PDB entry 3A9Z | X-ray diffraction, 1.55 A resolution | chains A and B

== Chain A (and B) ==
Protein: Selenocysteine lyase
From: Rattus norvegicus
Notes: EC 4.4.1.16; chain B of this document is another copy of the same molecule, construct and numbering; everything in this record applies to it too
Reference sequence: Q68FT9 (SCLY_RAT); residue numbers follow UniProt; this construct covers 1-432
Amino-acid sequence (432 residues; each row starts with the number of its first residue):
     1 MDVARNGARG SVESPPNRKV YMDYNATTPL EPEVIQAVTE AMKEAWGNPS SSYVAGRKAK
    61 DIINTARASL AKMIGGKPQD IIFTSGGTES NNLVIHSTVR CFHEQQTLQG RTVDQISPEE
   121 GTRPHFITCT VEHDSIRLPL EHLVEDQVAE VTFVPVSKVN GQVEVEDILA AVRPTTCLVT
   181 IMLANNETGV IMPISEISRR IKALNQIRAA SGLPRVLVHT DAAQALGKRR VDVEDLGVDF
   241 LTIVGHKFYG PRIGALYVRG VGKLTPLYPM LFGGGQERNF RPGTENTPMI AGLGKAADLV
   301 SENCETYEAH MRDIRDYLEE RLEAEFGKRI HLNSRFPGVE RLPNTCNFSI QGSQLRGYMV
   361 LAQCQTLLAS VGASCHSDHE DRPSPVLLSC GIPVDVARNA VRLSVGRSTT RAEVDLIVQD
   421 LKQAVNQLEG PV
Not modelled in the structure: 1-17, 110-121 (chain B: 1-17, 106-121)
Covalent attachments: pyridoxal phosphate (PLP) linked to Lys247
Residues lining bound ligands:
  - pyridoxal phosphate (PLP), molecule 1: Gly86, Gly87, Thr88, Asn91, His133, Ser135, Met182, Asn186, Asp221, Ala223, Gln224, Val244, His246
  - pyridoxal phosphate (PLP), molecule 2: Gln276, Gly283, Thr284
  - 3-selanylpropanoic acid (SLP): Asn25, Ala26, His133, Asn186, Gln224, His246, Gly372, Ala373, Ser374, Cys375, Arg402
UniProt features mapped onto this chain:
  - active site: Cys375 (S-selanylcysteine intermediate)
  - modified residue: Met1 (N-acetylmethionine), Ser117 (Phosphoserine), Lys247 (N6-(pyridoxal phosphate)lysine)
  - mutagenesis: Cys375 (C375A: Loss of selenocysteine lyase activity)
What the authors report for this chain:
  - catalytic residues: Cys375
  - binding site for 3-selanylpropanoic acid: His133
  - specificity-determining residues: Cys375
  - mutagenesis - C375A: abolished catalytic activity on l-selenocysteine
  - catalytic residues: Lys247 (proposed by the authors, not directly observed)

== Interface between chain A and chain B ==
Contacting residue pairs (100; chain A residue first):
  Tyr21(A) with Trp46(B); Tyr53(B)
  Asp23(A) with Tyr53(B), hydrogen bond
  Ala26(A) with Asn48(B), hydrogen bond (backbone-side chain)
  Thr27(A) with Trp46(B); Gly47(B); Asn48(B)
  Thr28(A) with Trp46(B)
  Pro29(A) with Trp46(B), hydrophobic
  Leu30(A) with Met42(B), hydrophobic
  Ile35(A) with Met42(B); Lys43(B)
  Val38(A) with Met42(B), hydrophobic
  Thr39(A) with Thr39(B), hydrogen bond; Met42(B)
  Met42(A) with Leu30(B), hydrophobic; Val38(B), hydrophobic; Thr39(B)
  Lys43(A) with Ile35(B)
  Trp46(A) with Tyr21(B); Thr27(B); Thr28(B); Pro29(B), hydrophobic; Arg252(B), hydrogen bond (backbone-side chain)
  Gly47(A) with Thr27(B); Arg252(B)
  Asn48(A) with Ala26(B), hydrogen bond (side chain-backbone); Thr27(B); Ser374(B), hydrogen bond
  Ser50(A) with Ser374(B); Ser377(B)
  Ser52(A) with Ser377(B), hydrogen bond; Glu380(B), hydrogen bond
  Tyr53(A) with Tyr21(B); Asp23(B), hydrogen bond; Leu368(B), hydrophobic; Ala369(B)
  Ser85(A) with Ser85(B); Arg281(B), hydrogen bond
  Thr88(A) with Phe272(B); Pro282(B); Gly283(B)
  Asn92(A) with Met270(B); Leu271(B); Phe272(B), hydrogen bond (side chain-backbone)
  Arg100(A) with His142(B); Asp146(B), salt bridge
  Asp134(A) with Gly273(B); Gly274(B)
  Ser135(A) with Phe272(B); Gly273(B)
  Leu138(A) with Phe272(B); Gly273(B)
  Pro139(A) with Phe272(B)
  His142(A) with Arg100(B); Phe272(B)
  His246(A) with Thr284(B), hydrogen bond
  Arg252(A) with Trp46(B), hydrogen bond (side chain-backbone); Gly47(B); Asn48(B); Pro49(B); Thr284(B); Glu285(B), hydrogen bond (side chain-backbone); Asn286(B), hydrogen bond (backbone-side chain); Thr287(B)
  Ile253(A) with Asn286(B)
  Met270(A) with Met270(B); Leu271(B), hydrophobic
  Leu271(A) with Asn92(B); Met270(B), hydrophobic
  Phe272(A) with Thr88(B); Asn92(B), hydrogen bond (backbone-side chain); Ser135(B); Pro139(B); His142(B)
  Gly273(A) with Asp134(B); Ser135(B); Leu138(B)
  Gly274(A) with Asp134(B); Cys375(B)
  Arg281(A) with Ser85(B), hydrogen bond
  Pro282(A) with Thr88(B)
  Gly283(A) with Thr88(B)
  Thr284(A) with His246(B), hydrogen bond; Arg252(B)
  Glu285(A) with Arg252(B), hydrogen bond (backbone-side chain)
  Asn286(A) with Arg252(B); Ile253(B); Met289(B), hydrogen bond
  Thr287(A) with Arg252(B)
  Met289(A) with Asn286(B), hydrogen bond; Met289(B), hydrophobic
  Leu368(A) with Tyr53(B), hydrophobic
  Ala369(A) with Tyr53(B)
  Ser374(A) with Asn48(B); Ser50(B)
  Cys375(A) with Gly274(B)
  Ser377(A) with Ser50(B), hydrogen bond (side chain-backbone); Ser52(B)
  Glu380(A) with Ser52(B), hydrogen bond
Also at the interface, not in a pair above, chain A (53 interface residues in all): Pro49, Ser51, Glu89, Gln276
Also at the interface, not in a pair above, chain B (54 interface residues in all): Ser51, Glu89, Gln276

== In short ==
Chain A and chain B form an interface of 53 and 54 residues respectively, with 23 hydrogen bonds and 1 salt
bridge. Among the polar pairs are Arg100(A)-Asp146(B), Asp23(A)-Tyr53(B) and Ala26(A)-Asn48(B). Ligands of
chain A: 3-selanylpropanoic acid and pyridoxal phosphate. From the paper: catalytic residues Cys375(A) and
Lys247(A); C375A of chain A abolishes catalytic activity on l-selenocysteine.
Chain A and chain B are both Selenocysteine lyase (Rattus norvegicus); the structure, Crystal structure of ras
selenocysteine lyase in complex with selenopropionate, was determined by X-ray diffraction together with 3A9X
from the same study.
